4NL3 - chains D and A of the 7 polymer chains in the assembly; structure by X-ray diffraction, 3.10 A resolution.

== Chain D (and A) ==
Name: Protein hfq
From: Listeria monocytogenes
Notes: chain A of this document is another copy of the same molecule, construct and numbering; everything in this record applies to it too
UniProt: B8DG33 (B8DG33_LISMH); numbering as in UniProt (aligned over 1-77)
Sequence (77 residues; row label = number of the first residue in the row):
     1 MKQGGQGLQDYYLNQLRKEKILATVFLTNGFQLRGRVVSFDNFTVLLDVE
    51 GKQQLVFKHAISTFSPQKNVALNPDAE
Unresolved in the structure: 74-77 (chain A: 1, 74-77)
From the paper describing this entry:
  - binding site for the 6-nt RNA strand: Gln6, Gln9, Asn42, Phe43, Lys58, His59
  - specificity-determining residues: Gln6
  - contacts within the chain: Gln6-Asn42 (hydrogen bond), Gln9-Lys58 (hydrogen bond), Asn42-Lys58 (backbone contact)
  - self-association interface (contacts with another copy of this molecule); pairs are residue here / residue on that copy: Gly5-Asn42 (backbone contact)
  - mutagenesis - Q6A: abolished binding to the 6-nt RNA strand
  - mutagenesis - Q6A (50-fold), R17W (Kd = 2.8 uM): decreased binding to U16
  - mutagenesis - S39W (Kd = 2.7 nM): unchanged binding to U16

== How chain D and chain A interact ==
Residue-residue contacts - 42 pairs, chain D then chain A:
  Gly5(D) - Asp41(A)
  Gly5(D) - Asn42(A)  hydrogen bond (backbone-backbone)
  Gln6(D) - Asp41(A)
  Gln6(D) - Phe43(A)
  Gly7(D) - Asp41(A)
  Leu8(D) - Ser39(A)
  Leu8(D) - Asp41(A)  hydrogen bond (backbone-side chain)
  Leu8(D) - Thr44(A)
  Leu8(D) - Leu55(A)  hydrophobic
  Gln9(D) - Asp41(A)  hydrogen bond (backbone-side chain)
  Gln9(D) - Phe43(A)
  Gln9(D) - Thr44(A)
  Gln9(D) - Phe57(A)
  Tyr12(D) - Leu46(A)  hydrophobic
  Tyr12(D) - Gln53(A)  hydrogen bond
  Tyr12(D) - Leu55(A)  hydrophobic
  Leu27(D) - Asn29(A)
  Thr28(D) - Asn29(A)
  Lys58(D) - His59(A)  hydrogen bond (backbone-side chain)
  His59(D) - His59(A)
  Ile61(D) - Phe57(A)  hydrophobic
  Ile61(D) - His59(A)  hydrogen bond (backbone-side chain)
  Ser62(D) - Leu27(A)
  Ser62(D) - Val56(A)
  Ser62(D) - Phe57(A)  hydrogen bond (backbone-backbone)
  Ser62(D) - Ala60(A)
  Thr63(D) - Leu27(A)
  Thr63(D) - Leu55(A)
  Thr63(D) - Val56(A)
  Phe64(D) - Gln54(A)
  Phe64(D) - Leu55(A)  hydrogen bond (backbone-backbone)
  Phe64(D) - Phe57(A)  hydrophobic
  Ser65(D) - Lys52(A)  hydrogen bond
  Ser65(D) - Gln54(A)  hydrogen bond
  Pro66(D) - Lys52(A)  hydrogen bond (backbone-side chain)
  Pro66(D) - Gln53(A)
  Asn69(D) - Gly51(A)  hydrogen bond (side chain-backbone)
  Asn69(D) - Lys52(A)
  Asn69(D) - Gln53(A)  hydrogen bond (side chain-backbone)
  Val70(D) - Gln53(A)  hydrogen bond (backbone-side chain)
  Leu72(D) - Leu46(A)  hydrophobic
  Leu72(D) - Gln53(A)
Other interface residues (no listed pair), chain D (21 interface residues in all): Phe26, Gln67
Other interface residues (no listed pair), chain A (21 interface residues in all): Phe31, Leu33, Phe40, Val45

== In short ==
The chain D/chain A interface involves 21 residues from each chain, with 14 hydrogen bonds. Polar pairs
include Leu8(D)-Asp41(A), Gln9(D)-Asp41(A) and Tyr12(D)-Gln53(A). The paper reports a binding site for the
6-nt RNA strand at Gln6(D), Gln9(D) and Asn42(D) among others; Q6A and R17W of chain D reduce binding to U16.
Both chains are Protein hfq (Listeria monocytogenes). Entry 4NL3 (Crystal Structure of Listeria monocytogenes
Hfq in complex with U6 RNA) was determined by X-ray diffraction together with 4NL2 and 4NOY from the same
study.
